PDB entry 8GQ1 | X-ray diffraction, 3.13 A resolution | chains C and H of the 3 polymer chains in the assembly

[Chain C]
Protein: Lysozyme C
Source organism: Gallus gallus
Notes: EC 3.2.1.17
UniProt: P00698 (LYSC_CHICK); residues 601-729 here correspond to UniProt positions 19-147 (UniProt number = residue number - 582)
Chain sequence (129 residues; row label = number of the first residue in the row):
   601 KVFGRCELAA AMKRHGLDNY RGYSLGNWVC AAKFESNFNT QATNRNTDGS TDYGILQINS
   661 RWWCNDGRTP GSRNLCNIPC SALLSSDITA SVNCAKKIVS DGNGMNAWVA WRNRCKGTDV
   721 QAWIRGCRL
Disordered / not traced: 729
Disulfide bonds: C606-C727, C630-C715, C664-C680, C676-C694
Swiss-Prot annotation at these positions:
  - active site: E635, D652
  - binding site (substrate): D701

[Chain H]
Protein: Heavy Chain of HyHel10 Antibody Fragment (Fab)
Source organism: Mus musculus
Notes: antibody fragment or engineered binder
Chain sequence (231 residues; row label = number of the first residue in the row):
   301 DVQLQESGPS LVKPSQTLSL TCSVTGDSIT SDYWSWIRKF PGNRLEYMGY VSYSGSTYYN
   361 PSLKSRISIT RDTSKNQYYL DLNSVTTEDT ATYYCANWDG DYWGQGTLVT VSAAKTTPPS
   421 VYPLAPGSAA QTNSMVTLGC LVKGYFPEPV TVTWNSGSLS SGVHTFPAVL QSDLYTLSSS
   481 VTVPSSTWPS ETVTCNVAHP ASSTKVDKKI VPRDCGSKPS ICGGSHHHHH H
Disordered / not traced: 427-433, 487-492, 511-531
Disulfide bonds: C322-C395, C440-C495

[How chain C and chain H interact]
Residue-residue contacts (32; chain C residue first):
  Y620(C) with W398(H)
  R621(C) with Y350(H), hydrogen bond; Y358(H)
  W663(C) with Y333(H); Y353(H), hydrophobic
  R673(C) with T330(H); S331(H), hydrogen bond (backbone-side chain)
  N674(C) with S331(H)
  L675(C) with T330(H); S331(H); D332(H); Y353(H), hydrophobic
  N677(C) with S331(H); D332(H), hydrogen bond; D399(H), hydrogen bond
  K697(C) with D332(H), salt bridge; Y333(H), hydrogen bond (backbone-side chain); W398(H); D399(H), salt bridge
  S700(C) with Y350(H), hydrogen bond (backbone-side chain); S352(H); Y358(H); W398(H)
  D701(C) with Y333(H); S352(H); Y353(H); S354(H), hydrogen bond; S356(H), hydrogen bond; Y358(H), hydrogen bond (backbone-side chain)
  G702(C) with S356(H), hydrogen bond (backbone-side chain); Y358(H), hydrogen bond (backbone-side chain)
  N703(C) with Y353(H)
Other interface residues (no listed pair), chain C (16 interface residues in all): C676, K696, I698, A707

[In short]
Chain C and chain H form an interface of 16 and 12 residues respectively; the contacts include 11 hydrogen
bonds and 2 salt bridges. Among the polar pairs are K697(C)-D332(H), K697(C)-D399(H) and R621(C)-Y350(H).
Here chain C is Lysozyme C (Gallus gallus) and chain H is Heavy Chain of HyHel10 Antibody Fragment (Fab) (Mus
musculus). Entry 8GQ1 (HyHEL10 Fab complexed with hen egg lysozyme carrying arginine cluster in framework
region of light chain) was determined by X-ray diffraction.
